7SDA - chain A; structure by X-ray diffraction, 1.85 A resolution.

[Chain A]
Molecule: 3C-like proteinase
Organism: Severe acute respiratory syndrome coronavirus 2
UniProtKB: P0DTD1 (R1AB_SARS2); residues 1-306 here correspond to UniProt positions 3264-3569 (UniProt number = residue number + 3263)
Chain sequence (306 residues; each row starts with the number of its first residue):
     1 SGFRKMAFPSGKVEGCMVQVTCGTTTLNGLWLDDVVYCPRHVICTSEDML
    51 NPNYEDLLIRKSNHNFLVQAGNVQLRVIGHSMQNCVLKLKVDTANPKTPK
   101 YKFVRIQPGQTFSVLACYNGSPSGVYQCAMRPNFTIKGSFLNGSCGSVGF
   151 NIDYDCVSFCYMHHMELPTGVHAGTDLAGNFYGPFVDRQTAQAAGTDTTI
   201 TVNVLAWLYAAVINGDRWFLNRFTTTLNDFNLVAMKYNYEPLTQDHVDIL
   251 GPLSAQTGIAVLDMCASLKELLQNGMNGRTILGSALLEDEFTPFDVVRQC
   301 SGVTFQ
Covalently attached groups: compound 8UI linked to Cys145
Sequence notes: conflict Ala178 (Glu3441 in P0DTD1)
Residues lining bound ligands: 8UI (N-[(2S)-1-({(2S)-1-hydroxy-3-[(3S)-2-oxopyrrolidin-3-yl]propan-2-yl}amino)-4,4-dimethyl-1-oxopentan-2-yl]-4-methoxy-1H-indole-2-carboxamide): Ser1, His41, Met49, Tyr54, Phe140, Leu141, Asn142, Gly143, Ser144, His163, His164, Met165, Glu166, Leu167, Pro168, His172, Asp187, Arg188, Gln189
From the paper describing this entry:
  - binding site for 8UI: Gln189
  - catalytic residues: Cys145 (citing earlier work)

[In short]
Covalently linked compound 8UI: at Cys145. From the paper: the catalytic residue Cys145; a binding site for
8UI at Gln189.
Chain A is 3C-like proteinase (Severe acute respiratory syndrome coronavirus 2); the structure, Structure of
the SARS-CoV-2 main protease in complex with inhibitor MPI49, was determined by X-ray diffraction, deposited
together with 8STY, 8STZ, 7SD9 and 7SDC.
